Entry 8U6Y (electron microscopy, 2.80 A resolution); this record covers chains V and W of the 34 polymer chains in the assembly.

Chain V:
Protein: Proteasome subunit alpha type-5
Source organism: Saccharomyces cerevisiae S288C
Notes: EC 3.4.25.1
UniProtKB: P32379 (PSA5_YEAST); numbering as in UniProt (aligned over 1-260)
Chain sequence (260 residues; each row starts with the number of its first residue):
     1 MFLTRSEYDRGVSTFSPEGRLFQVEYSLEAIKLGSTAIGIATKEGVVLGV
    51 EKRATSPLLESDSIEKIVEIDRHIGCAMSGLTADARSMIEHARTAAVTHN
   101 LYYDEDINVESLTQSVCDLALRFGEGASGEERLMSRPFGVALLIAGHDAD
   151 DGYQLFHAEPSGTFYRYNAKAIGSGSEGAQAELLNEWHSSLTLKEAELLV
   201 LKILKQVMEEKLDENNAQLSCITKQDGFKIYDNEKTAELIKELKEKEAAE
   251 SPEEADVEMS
Not modelled in the structure: 127-131, 248-260

Chain W:
Protein: Proteasome subunit alpha type-6
Source organism: Saccharomyces cerevisiae S288C
Notes: EC 3.4.25.1
UniProtKB: P40302 (PSA6_YEAST); residues 1-234 here = UniProt positions 1-234
Chain sequence (234 residues; row label = number of the first residue in the row):
     1 MFRNNYDGDTVTFSPTGRLFQVEYALEAIKQGSVTVGLRSNTHAVLVALK
    51 RNADELSSYQKKIIKCDEHMGLSLAGLAPDARVLSNYLRQQCNYSSLVFN
   101 RKLAVERAGHLLCDKAQKNTQSYGGRPYGVGLLIIGYDKSGAHLLEFQPS
   151 GNVTELYGTAIGARSQGAKTYLERTLDTFIKIDGNPDELIKAGVEAISQS
   201 LRDESLTVDNLSIAIVGKDTPFTIYDGEAVAKYI
Disulfide bonds: Cys-66/Cys-92
UniProt features mapped onto this chain:
  - modified residue: Ser-14 (Phosphoserine)
  - cross-link: Lys-191 (Glycyl lysine isopeptide (Lys-Gly) (interchain with G-Cter in ubiquitin))

Interface between chain V and chain W:
Pairs across the interface (45; chain V residue first):
  Phe-2(V) with Met-1(W), hydrophobic
  Thr-4(V) with Asn-4(W), hydrogen bond
  Ser-6(V) with Asn-4(W)
  Ser-13(V) with Gln-21(W); Gly-124(W), hydrogen bond (side chain-backbone); Arg-126(W)
  Thr-14(V) with Gly-8(W); Gln-21(W)
  Phe-15(V) with Gln-21(W); Tyr-24(W); Leu-77(W), hydrophobic; Arg-126(W); Pro-127(W)
  Ser-16(V) with Tyr-24(W)
  Pro-17(V) with Arg-3(W); Tyr-24(W)
  Glu-18(V) with Glu-27(W); Gln-31(W), hydrogen bond (backbone-side chain)
  Gly-19(V) with Tyr-24(W); Ala-28(W)
  Leu-21(V) with Arg-126(W)
  Gln-114(V) with Arg-82(W)
  Asp-118(V) with Arg-82(W), salt bridge
  Leu-121(V) with Pro-79(W), hydrophobic; Arg-82(W)
  Glu-125(V) with Val-83(W); Lys-115(W), salt bridge; Tyr-128(W), hydrogen bond
  Gly-126(V) with Val-83(W)
  Thr-163(V) with Ala-78(W)
  Tyr-165(V) with Ser-58(W); Gln-60(W), hydrogen bond
  Arg-166(V) with Leu-56(W); Ser-57(W); Ser-58(W), hydrogen bond (backbone-backbone)
  Tyr-167(V) with Ala-53(W); Leu-56(W); Ser-57(W)
  Asn-168(V) with Leu-56(W), hydrogen bond (backbone-backbone)
  Ala-169(V) with Leu-56(W)
  Gln-180(V) with Asp-54(W), hydrogen bond; Leu-56(W)
  Leu-184(V) with Glu-55(W); Leu-56(W)
  Trp-187(V) with Leu-56(W), hydrophobic
Also at the interface, not in a pair above, chain V (29 interface residues in all): Arg-5, Arg-20, Ser-161, Leu-183
Also at the interface, not in a pair above, chain W (30 interface residues in all): Ala-25, Asn-119, Gly-125, Gly-129

In short:
29 residues of chain V face 30 of chain W across their interface; the contacts include 8 hydrogen bonds and 2
salt bridges. Polar contacts include Asp-118(V)/Arg-82(W), Glu-125(V)/Lys-115(W) and Thr-4(V)/Asn-4(W).
Here chain V is Proteasome subunit alpha type-5 and chain W is Proteasome subunit alpha type-6, both from
Saccharomyces cerevisiae S288C. Entry 8U6Y (Preholo-Proteasome from Beta 3 D205 deletion) was determined by
electron microscopy (same publication as 8U7U).
